Entry 3GZ9 (X-ray diffraction, 2.00 A resolution); this record covers chain A.

# Chain A
Protein: Peroxisome proliferator-activated receptor delta
Source organism: Homo sapiens
Notes: fragment: Ligand Binding Domain (residues 207-475)
UniProtKB: Q03181 (PPARD_HUMAN); residues 207-475 here correspond to UniProt positions 171-439 (UniProt number = residue number - 36)
Sequence (269 residues; numbered 207 to 475; the number before each row is that of its first residue):
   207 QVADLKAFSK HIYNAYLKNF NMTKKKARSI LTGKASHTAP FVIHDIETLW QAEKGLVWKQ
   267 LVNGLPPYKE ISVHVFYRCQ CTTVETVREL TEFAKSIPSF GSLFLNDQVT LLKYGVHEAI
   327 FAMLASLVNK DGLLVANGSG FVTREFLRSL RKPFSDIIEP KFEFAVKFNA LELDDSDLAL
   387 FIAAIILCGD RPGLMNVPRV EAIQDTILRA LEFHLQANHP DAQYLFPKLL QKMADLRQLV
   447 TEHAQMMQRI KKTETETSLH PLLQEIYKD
Unresolved in the structure: 242-244, 266-269
Differences from the reference sequence: engineered mutation G307 (Ser271 in Q03181), L333 (Ile297 in Q03181)
Small-molecule neighbours:
  - heptyl beta-D-glucopyranoside (B7G): V293, T297, V315, L318, K319, L468, E471, I472, K474
  - D32 ((2,3-dimethyl-4-{[2-(prop-2-yn-1-yloxy)-4-{[4-(trifluoromethyl)phenoxy]methyl}phenyl]sulfanyl}phenoxy)acetic acid): I249, L255, W264, V281, F282, R284, C285, Q286, T288, T289, H323, F327, L330, V334, L339, V341, V348, F352, L353, I363, I364, K367, F368, H449, M453, L469, Y473

# Overview
Chain A binds heptyl beta-D-glucopyranoside and compound D32.
Chain A is Peroxisome proliferator-activated receptor delta (Homo sapiens); the structure, Crystal Structure
of Peroxisome Proliferator-Activated Receptor Delta (PPARd) in Complex with a Full Agonist, was determined by
X-ray diffraction together with 3H0A from the same study.
